PDB entry 7RKM | electron microscopy, 3.50 A resolution | chains L and R of the 6 polymer chains in the assembly

[Chain L]
Molecule: Fractalkine
Organism: Homo sapiens
Reference sequence: P78423 (X3CL1_HUMAN); residues 1-77 here correspond to UniProt positions 25-101 (UniProt number = residue number + 24)
Amino-acid sequence (91 residues; each row starts with the number of its first residue):
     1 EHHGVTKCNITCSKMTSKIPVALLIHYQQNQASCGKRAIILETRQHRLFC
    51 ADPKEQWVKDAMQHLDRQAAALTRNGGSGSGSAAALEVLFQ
Not modelled in the structure: 69-91
Construct notes: expression tag (78-91)
Modified positions: Glu1 (pyroglutamic acid; PCA)
Disulfide bonds: Cys8-Cys34, Cys12-Cys50
UniProt features mapped onto this chain:
  - glycosylation: Asn9 (N-linked (GlcNAc...) asparagine)

[Chain R]
Molecule: G-protein coupled receptor homolog US28
Organism: Human betaherpesvirus 5
Reference sequence: P69332 (US28_HCMVA); residue numbers follow UniProt; this construct covers 1-354
Amino-acid sequence (362 residues; numbered -7 to 354; the number before each row is that of its first residue; numbers below 1 keep their minus sign (Asp-7 is residue -7)):
    -7 DYKDDDDAMTPTTTTAELTTEFDYDEDATPCVFTDVLNQSKPVTLFLYGV
    43 VFLFGSIGNFLVIFTITWRRRIQCSGDVYFINLAAADLLFVCTLPLWMQY
    93 LLDHNSLASVPCTLLTACFYVAMFASLCFITEIALDRYYAIVYMRYRPVK
   143 QACLFSIFWWIFAVIIAIPHFMVVTKKDNQCMTDYDYLEVSYPIILNVEL
   193 MLGAFVIPLSVISYCYYRISRIVAVSQSRHKGRIVRVLIAVVLVFIIFWL
   243 PYHLTLFVDTLKLLKWISSSCEFERSLKRALILTESLAFCHCCLNPLLYV
   293 FVGTKFRQELHCLLAEFRQRLFSRDVSWYHSMSFSRRSSPSRRETSSDTL
   343 SDEVCRVSQIIP
Not modelled in the structure: -7 to 14, 309-354
Construct notes: expression tag (-7 to 0)
Disulfide bonds: Cys23-Cys263, Cys104-Cys173
UniProt features mapped onto this chain:
  - glycosylation: Asn30 (N-linked (GlcNAc...) asparagine)
  - natural variant: Glu18 to Asp19 (sequence variant, change not given here; In strain: Isolate clinical VHL/E), Phe25 (F25L: In strain: Isolate clinical VHL/E), Arg267 (R267K: In strain: Isolate clinical VHL/E), Val346 (V346A: In strain: Isolate clinical VHL/E)

[Chain L / chain R interface]
Contacting residue pairs - 57 pairs, chain L then chain R:
  Glu1(L) - Thr108(R)
  Glu1(L) - Tyr112(R)  hydrogen bond (backbone-side chain)
  Glu1(L) - His162(R)
  Glu1(L) - Val166(R)
  Glu1(L) - Thr175(R)
  His2(L) - Tyr40(R)  hydrogen bond
  His2(L) - Trp89(R)
  His2(L) - Phe111(R)
  His2(L) - Tyr112(R)  hydrogen bond (backbone-side chain)
  His2(L) - Glu277(R)
  His2(L) - Phe281(R)
  His3(L) - Lys270(R)  hydrogen bond
  His3(L) - Leu273(R)
  His3(L) - Ile274(R)
  His3(L) - Glu277(R)
  Gly4(L) - Leu93(R)
  Gly4(L) - Ile274(R)
  Val5(L) - Tyr92(R)  hydrophobic
  Val5(L) - Leu93(R)  hydrophobic
  Thr6(L) - Lys270(R)
  Lys7(L) - Tyr92(R)  hydrogen bond (side chain-backbone)
  Cys8(L) - Phe25(R)
  Asn9(L) - Val24(R)
  Asn9(L) - Phe25(R)  hydrogen bond (backbone-backbone)
  Asn9(L) - Leu29(R)
  Ile10(L) - Pro22(R)  hydrophobic
  Ile10(L) - Val24(R)  hydrophobic
  Thr11(L) - Pro22(R)
  Thr11(L) - Cys23(R)  hydrogen bond (backbone-backbone)
  Thr11(L) - Phe25(R)
  Lys14(L) - Asp19(R)
  Lys14(L) - Ala20(R)
  Thr16(L) - Asp17(R)
  Thr16(L) - Ala20(R)
  Ile19(L) - Tyr16(R)  hydrophobic
  Ala32(L) - Gln172(R)  hydrogen bond (backbone-side chain)
  Ala32(L) - Cys173(R)
  Ala32(L) - Met174(R)
  Ser33(L) - Gln172(R)
  Ser33(L) - Cys173(R)  hydrogen bond (side chain-backbone)
  Ser33(L) - Met174(R)
  Cys34(L) - Met174(R)
  Cys34(L) - Thr175(R)
  Cys34(L) - Tyr177(R)
  Gly35(L) - Met174(R)
  Gly35(L) - Thr175(R)
  Gly35(L) - Asp178(R)
  Ile40(L) - Pro22(R)  hydrophobic
  Arg47(L) - Tyr16(R)
  Arg47(L) - Glu18(R)
  Arg47(L) - Thr21(R)
  Leu48(L) - Thr21(R)
  Leu48(L) - Pro22(R)
  Phe49(L) - Tyr16(R)  hydrophobic
  Phe49(L) - Asp17(R)
  Cys50(L) - Ala20(R)  hydrogen bond (side chain-backbone)
  Cys50(L) - Pro22(R)  hydrophobic
Interface residues without a listed pair, chain L (29 interface residues in all): Ser17, Pro20, Leu23, Gln31, Lys36, Arg37
Interface residues without a listed pair, chain R (37 interface residues in all): Asp15, Thr26, Asn171, Asp176, Leu248, Asp251

[Overview]
29 residues of chain L and 37 residues of chain R are in contact, with 10 hydrogen bonds. Polar contacts
include Glu1(L)-Tyr112(R), His2(L)-Tyr40(R) and His2(L)-Tyr112(R).
Here chain L is Fractalkine (Homo sapiens) and chain R is G-protein coupled receptor homolog US28 (Human
betaherpesvirus 5). Entry 7RKM (Structure of CX3CL1-US28-Gi-scFv16 in C-state) was determined by electron
microscopy (same publication as 7RKF, 7RKN, 7RKX and 7RKY).
